8TLJ - chains A and B of the 4 polymer chains in the assembly; structure by X-ray diffraction, 2.30 A resolution.

[Chain A (and B)]
Name: Cell division cycle-associated protein 7
Organism: Mus musculus
Notes: chain B of this document is another copy of the same molecule, construct and numbering; everything in this record applies to it too
UniProt: Q9D0M2 (CDCA7_MOUSE); residues 242-382 here = UniProt positions 242-382
Sequence (144 residues; numbered 239 to 382; the number before each row is that of its first residue):
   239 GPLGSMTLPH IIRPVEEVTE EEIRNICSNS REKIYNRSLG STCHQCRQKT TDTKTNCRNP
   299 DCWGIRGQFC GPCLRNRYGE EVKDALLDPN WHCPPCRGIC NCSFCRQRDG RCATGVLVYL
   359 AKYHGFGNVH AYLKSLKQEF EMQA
Not modelled in the structure: 239-242, 347-382
Construct notes: expression tag (239-241)
Metal / ion sites: Zn2+ site 1: C281, C284, C308, C311; Zn2+ site 2: H282, C338, C340, C343; Zn2+ site 3: C295, C300, C331, C334
From the paper describing this entry:
  - binding site for the 32-nt DNA strand: Q283, R285
  - mutagenesis - R285H, G305V, R315H: abolished localization

[How chain A and chain B interact]
Residue-residue contacts (5; chain A residue first):
  P298(A) - E255(B)
  P327(A) - I249(B)  hydrophobic
  N328(A) - H248(B)  hydrogen bond (side chain-backbone)
  N328(A) - I249(B)
  N328(A) - I250(B)  hydrogen bond (side chain-backbone)
Interface residues without a listed pair, chain A (4 interface residues in all): H330
Interface residues without a listed pair, chain B (5 interface residues in all): P252

[Overview]
4 residues of chain A face 5 of chain B across their interface, with 2 hydrogen bonds. Polar pairs include
N328(A)-H248(B) and N328(A)-I250(B). The paper reports a binding site for the 32-nt DNA strand at Q283(A) and
R285(A); R285H, G305V and R315H of chain A abolish localization.
Chain A and chain B are both Cell division cycle-associated protein 7 (Mus musculus); the structure, CDCA7
(Mouse) Binds Non-B-form 32-mer DNA oligo Containing a 5mC, was determined by X-ray diffraction together with
8TLE, 8TLF, 8TLG, 8TLH and 8TLK from the same study.
